PDB entry 3EH5 | X-ray diffraction, 2.80 A resolution | chains B and C of the 3 polymer chains in the assembly

== Chain B ==
Molecule: Cytochrome c oxidase subunit 2
Organism: Thermus thermophilus
Notes: EC 1.9.3.1
UniProt: Q5SJ80 (COX2_THET8); residue numbers follow UniProt; this construct covers 3-168
Chain sequence (166 residues; each row starts with the number of its first residue):
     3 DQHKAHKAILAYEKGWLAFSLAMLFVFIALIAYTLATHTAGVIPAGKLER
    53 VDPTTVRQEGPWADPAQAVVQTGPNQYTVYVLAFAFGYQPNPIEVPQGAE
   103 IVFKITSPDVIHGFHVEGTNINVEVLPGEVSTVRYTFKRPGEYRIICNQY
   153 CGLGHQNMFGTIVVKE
Construct notes: engineered mutation Gln-4 (Glu in Q5SJ80)
Ion coordination: dinuclear copper ion: His-114, His-157
UniProt features mapped onto this chain:
  - binding site (Cu cation): His-114, Cys-149, Cys-153, His-157

== Chain C ==
Molecule: Cytochrome c oxidase polypeptide 2A
Organism: Thermus thermophilus
Notes: EC 1.9.3.1
UniProt: P82543 (COXA_THET8); numbering as in UniProt (aligned over 2-34)
Chain sequence (33 residues; each row starts with the number of its first residue):
     2 EEKPKGALAVILVLTLTILVFWLGVYAVFFARG

== How chain B and chain C interact ==
Pairs across the interface (31):
  Asp-3(B) / Glu-2(C)  hydrogen bond (side chain-backbone)
  Lys-6(B) / Glu-2(C)  hydrogen bond (side chain-backbone)
  Lys-6(B) / Glu-3(C)  salt bridge
  Tyr-14(B) / Lys-4(C)
  Tyr-14(B) / Pro-5(C)
  Tyr-14(B) / Leu-9(C)  hydrophobic
  Trp-18(B) / Ile-12(C)  hydrophobic
  Trp-18(B) / Thr-16(C)
  Phe-21(B) / Thr-16(C)
  Met-25(B) / Leu-20(C)  hydrophobic
  Phe-29(B) / Leu-20(C)  hydrophobic
  Phe-29(B) / Trp-23(C)  hydrophobic
  Leu-32(B) / Trp-23(C)  hydrophobic
  Leu-32(B) / Tyr-27(C)  hydrogen bond (backbone-side chain)
  Ile-33(B) / Trp-23(C)  hydrophobic
  Tyr-35(B) / Tyr-27(C)
  Tyr-35(B) / Phe-31(C)  hydrophobic
  Thr-36(B) / Tyr-27(C)
  Thr-36(B) / Phe-30(C)
  Thr-36(B) / Phe-31(C)
  His-40(B) / Gly-34(C)
  Thr-41(B) / Phe-30(C)
  Thr-41(B) / Phe-31(C)
  Gly-120(B) / Arg-33(C)
  Thr-121(B) / Arg-33(C)
  Asn-122(B) / Phe-30(C)
  Asn-122(B) / Arg-33(C)  hydrogen bond (backbone-backbone)
  Asn-122(B) / Gly-34(C)
  Tyr-137(B) / Arg-33(C)  hydrogen bond (side chain-backbone)
  Tyr-137(B) / Gly-34(C)
  Lys-140(B) / Gly-34(C)  hydrogen bond (side chain-backbone)
Also at the interface, not in a pair above, chain B (19 interface residues in all): Ile-11
Also at the interface, not in a pair above, chain C (16 interface residues in all): Leu-15, Ile-19

== In short ==
Chain B and chain C form an interface of 19 and 16 residues respectively; the contacts include 6 hydrogen
bonds and 1 salt bridge. Polar pairs include Lys-6(B)/Glu-3(C), Asp-3(B)/Glu-2(C) and Lys-6(B)/Glu-2(C). From
UniProt: 4 Cu cation-binding residues on chain B.
Here chain B is Cytochrome c oxidase subunit 2 and chain C is Cytochrome c oxidase polypeptide 2A, both from
Thermus thermophilus. Entry 3EH5 (Structure of the reduced form of cytochrome ba3 oxidase from Thermus
thermophilus) was determined by X-ray diffraction together with 3EH3 and 3EH4 from the same study.
